PDB entry 5XVK | X-ray diffraction, 1.88 A resolution | chain A

# Chain A
Name: Nicotinamide N-methyltransferase
Source organism: Mus musculus
Notes: EC 2.1.1.1
UniProt: O55239 (NNMT_MOUSE); residues 1-264 here = UniProt positions 1-264
Amino-acid sequence (284 residues; row label = number of the first residue in the row; numbers below 1 keep their minus sign (Met-19 is residue -19)):
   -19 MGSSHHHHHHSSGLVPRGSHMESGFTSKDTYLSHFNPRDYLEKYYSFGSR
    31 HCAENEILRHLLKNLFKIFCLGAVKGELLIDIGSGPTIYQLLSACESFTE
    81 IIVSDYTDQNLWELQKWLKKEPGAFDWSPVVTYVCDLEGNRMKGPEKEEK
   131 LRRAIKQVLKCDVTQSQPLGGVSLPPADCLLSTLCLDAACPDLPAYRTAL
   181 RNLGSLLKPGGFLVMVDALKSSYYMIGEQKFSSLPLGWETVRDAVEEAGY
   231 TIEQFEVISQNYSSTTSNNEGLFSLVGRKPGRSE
Unresolved in the structure: -19 to 3
Construct notes: expression tag (-19 to 0)
Residues lining bound ligands:
  - 3-carbamoyl-1-methylpyridin-1-ium (8GC): Tyr20, Tyr24, Leu164, Asp167, Asp197, Ala198, Ser201, Tyr203, Tyr204, Ser213, Tyr242, Ser247
  - S-adenosylhomocysteine (SAH): Lys8, Tyr11, Phe15, Tyr20, Tyr25, Gly63, Ser64, Gly65, Thr67, Tyr69, Gln70, Asp85, Tyr86, Thr87, Asn90, Cys141, Asp142, Val143, Thr144, Thr163, Leu164, Cys165, Ala168, Ala169, Tyr204
UniProt features mapped onto this chain:
  - binding site (S-adenosyl-L-methionine): Tyr20, Tyr25, Gly63, Tyr69, Asp85, Thr87, Asn90, Asp142, Val143, Thr163
  - binding site (nicotinamide): Asp197, Ser213
  - modified residue (Citrulline): Arg18, Arg132, Arg181
  - mutagenesis: Tyr20 (Y20W: Loss of N-methyltransferase activity), Ala198 (A198W: Loss of N-methyltransferase activity)

# Overview
Ligands of chain A: S-adenosylhomocysteine and 3-carbamoyl-1-methylpyridin-1-ium. Curated annotation (UniProt)
lists 10 S-adenosyl-L-methionine-binding residues, nicotinamide-binding residues Asp197 and Ser213 and 2
mutagenesis sites.
Chain A is Nicotinamide N-methyltransferase (Mus musculus); the structure, Crystal structure of mouse
Nicotinamide N-methyltransferase (NNMT) bound with end product, 1-methyl Nicotinamide (MNA), was determined by
X-ray diffraction (same publication as 5XVQ).
